4PGV - chain A; structure by X-ray diffraction, 2.61 A resolution.

[Chain A]
Protein: Uncharacterized protein YetJ
Source organism: Bacillus subtilis
UniProtKB: O31539 (YETJ_BACSU); residues 1-214 here = UniProt positions 1-214
Sequence (217 residues; numbered -2 to 214; the number before each row is that of its first residue; numbers below 1 keep their minus sign (Ser-2 is residue -2)):
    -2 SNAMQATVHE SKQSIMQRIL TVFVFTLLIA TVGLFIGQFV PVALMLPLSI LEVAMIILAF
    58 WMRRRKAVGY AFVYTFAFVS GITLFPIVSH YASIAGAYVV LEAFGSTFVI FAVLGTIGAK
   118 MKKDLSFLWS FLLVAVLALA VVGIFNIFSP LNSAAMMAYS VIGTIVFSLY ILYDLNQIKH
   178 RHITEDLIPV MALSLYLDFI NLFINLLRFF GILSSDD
Unresolved in the structure: -2 to 5, 213-214
Sequence notes: expression tag (-2 to 0)
UniProt features mapped onto this chain:
  - site: Asp171 (Important for activity)
  - mutagenesis: Glu49 (E49Q: Causes a large disruption to the gating mechanism and thus allows a large amount of Ca(2+) influx in a ER-like lipid environment), Asp171 (D171E: Results in constantly open channel with reduced Ca(2+) affinity; D171N: Mimics the protonation state and can nearly shut down the calcium flux), Asp195 (D195E: Results in constantly open channel with reduced Ca(2+) affinity)
From the paper describing this entry:
  - contacts within the chain: Arg60-Asp171

[Overview]
UniProt lists 3 mutagenesis sites. From the paper: contacts within the chain involving Arg60 and Asp171.
Chain A is Uncharacterized protein YetJ (Bacillus subtilis); the structure, Crystal structure of YetJ from
Bacillus Subtilis at pH 8 by back soaking, was determined by X-ray diffraction together with 4PGR, 4PGS, 4PGU
and 4PGW from the same study.
